PDB entry 5VWZ | X-ray diffraction, 1.62 A resolution | chains B and C of the 4 polymer chains in the assembly

Chain B:
Protein: Bcl-2-like protein 11
Notes: engineered mutation(s): W147R, Y163T
Reference sequence: O43521 (B2L11_HUMAN); residue numbers follow UniProt; this construct covers 141-166
Amino-acid sequence (26 residues; each row starts with the number of its first residue):
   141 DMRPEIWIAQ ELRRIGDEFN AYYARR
Modified positions: Ile-155 ((2S)-2-aminooctanedioic acid; 9R1)
Ligand contacts: 1PG (2-(2-{2-[2-(2-methoxy-ethoxy)-ethoxy]-ethoxy}-ethoxy)-ethanol): Asp-141, Met-142, Trp-147, Gln-150
Swiss-Prot annotation at these positions:
  - motif: Ile-148 to Tyr-162 (BH3)

Chain C:
Protein: Bcl-2 homologous antagonist/killer
Organism: Homo sapiens
Reference sequence: Q16611 (BAK_HUMAN); residue numbers follow UniProt; this construct covers 23-186
Amino-acid sequence (170 residues; each row starts with the number of its first residue):
    17 GPLGSMSEEQ VAQDTEEVFR SYVFYRHQQE QEAEGVAAPA DPEMVTLPLQ PSSTMGQVGR
    77 QLAIIGDDIN RRYDSEFQTM LQHLQPTAEN AYEYFTKIAT SLFESGINWG RVVALLGFGY
   137 RLALHVYQHG LTGFLGQVTR FVVDFMLHHS IARWIAQRGG WVAALNLGNG
Unresolved in the structure: 17-20, 185-186
Differences from the reference sequence: expression tag (17-22); engineered mutation Ser-166 (Cys in Q16611)
Ligand contacts: 1PG (2-(2-{2-[2-(2-methoxy-ethoxy)-ethoxy]-ethoxy}-ethoxy)-ethanol): Tyr-143, Gln-144, His-145, Gly-146, Thr-148
Swiss-Prot annotation at these positions:
  - motif: Val-74 to Arg-88 (BH3), Ser-117 to Tyr-136 (BH1), Arg-169 to Gly-184 (BH2)
  - binding site (Zn(2+)): Asp-160, His-164

Chain B / chain C interface:
Contacting residue pairs (5; chain B residue first):
  Glu-151(B) / Thr-95(C)  hydrogen bond
  Glu-158(B) / Ala-53(C)
  Tyr-162(B) / Glu-50(C)  hydrogen bond
  Tyr-162(B) / Gly-51(C)
  Arg-166(B) / Glu-50(C)  salt bridge
Other interface residues (no listed pair), chain B (6 interface residues in all): Trp-147, Arg-165
Other interface residues (no listed pair), chain C (5 interface residues in all): Ser-91

Overview:
The interface between chain B and chain C involves 6 residues on one side and 5 on the other; the contacts
include 2 hydrogen bonds and 1 salt bridge. Polar pairs include Arg-166(B)/Glu-50(C), Glu-151(B)/Thr-95(C) and
Tyr-162(B)/Glu-50(C). Bound to chain B: compound 1PG.
Here chain B is Bcl-2-like protein 11 and chain C is Bcl-2 homologous antagonist/killer (Homo sapiens). Entry
5VWZ (Bak in complex with Bim-h3Pc) was determined by X-ray diffraction, deposited together with 5VWV, 5VWW,
5VWX, 5VWY, 5VX0, 5VX2 and 5VX3.
